2V5K - chains A and B; structure by X-ray diffraction, 2.20 A resolution.

[Chain A (and B)]
Protein: 2,4-dihydroxyhept-2-ene-1,7-dioic acid aldolase
Organism: Escherichia coli
Notes: EC 4.1.2.-; chain B of this document is another copy of the same molecule, construct and numbering; everything in this record applies to it too
Reference sequence: Q47098 (HPAI_ECOLI); residue numbers follow UniProt; this construct covers 1-262
Sequence (287 residues; row label = number of the first residue in the row; numbers below 1 keep their minus sign (Met-24 is residue -24)):
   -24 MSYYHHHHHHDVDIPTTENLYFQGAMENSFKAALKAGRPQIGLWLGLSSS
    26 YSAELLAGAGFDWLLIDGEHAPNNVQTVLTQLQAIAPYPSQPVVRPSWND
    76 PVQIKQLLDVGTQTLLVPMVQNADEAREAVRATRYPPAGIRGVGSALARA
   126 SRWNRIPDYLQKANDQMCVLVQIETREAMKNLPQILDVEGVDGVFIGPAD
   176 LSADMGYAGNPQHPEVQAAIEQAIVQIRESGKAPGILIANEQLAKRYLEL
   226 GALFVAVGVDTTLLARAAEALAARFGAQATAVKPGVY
Not modelled in the structure: -24 to -9, 253-262
UniProt features mapped onto this chain:
  - active site: His45 (Proton acceptor)
  - binding site (substrate): Gln147, Ala174, Asp175
  - binding site (a divalent metal cation): Glu149, Asp175
  - site: Arg70 (Transition state stabilizer), Asp84 (Increases basicity of active site His)
  - mutagenesis: His45 (H45A/Q: Loss of activity), Arg70 (R70A: Loss of activity. Still able to bind pyruvate)

[Interface between chain A and chain B]
Contacting residue pairs - 52 pairs, chain A then chain B:
  Ile16(A) - Phe250(B)  hydrophobic
  Gly21(A) - Tyr26(B)
  Leu22(A) - Tyr26(B)
  Leu22(A) - Leu239(B)  hydrophobic
  Tyr26(A) - Gly21(B)
  Tyr26(A) - Leu22(B)
  Tyr26(A) - Pro47(B)
  Leu30(A) - Thr236(B)
  Leu30(A) - Ala240(B)  hydrophobic
  Leu31(A) - Leu239(B)  hydrophobic
  Leu31(A) - Ala243(B)  hydrophobic
  Ala34(A) - Ala243(B)  hydrophobic
  Ala34(A) - Glu244(B)
  Ala34(A) - Ala247(B)
  Phe36(A) - Ala243(B)
  Phe36(A) - Leu246(B)  hydrophobic
  Phe36(A) - Ala247(B)
  Pro47(A) - Tyr26(B)
  Glu216(A) - Arg249(B)
  Glu216(A) - Phe250(B)
  Ala219(A) - Phe250(B)  hydrophobic
  Lys220(A) - Arg249(B)
  Lys220(A) - Phe250(B)
  Leu223(A) - Phe250(B)  hydrophobic
  Val232(A) - Leu246(B)
  Val232(A) - Phe250(B)  hydrophobic
  Gly233(A) - Leu246(B)
  Asp235(A) - Leu239(B)
  Thr236(A) - Leu30(B)
  Leu238(A) - Ala243(B)  hydrophobic
  Leu239(A) - Leu22(B)  hydrophobic
  Leu239(A) - Leu31(B)  hydrophobic
  Leu239(A) - Asp235(B)
  Ala240(A) - Leu30(B)  hydrophobic
  Ala243(A) - Leu31(B)  hydrophobic
  Ala243(A) - Ala34(B)  hydrophobic
  Ala243(A) - Phe36(B)
  Ala243(A) - Leu238(B)  hydrophobic
  Glu244(A) - Ala34(B)
  Leu246(A) - Phe36(B)  hydrophobic
  Leu246(A) - Val232(B)
  Leu246(A) - Gly233(B)
  Ala247(A) - Ala34(B)
  Ala247(A) - Phe36(B)
  Arg249(A) - Glu216(B)
  Arg249(A) - Lys220(B)
  Phe250(A) - Ile16(B)  hydrophobic
  Phe250(A) - Glu216(B)
  Phe250(A) - Ala219(B)  hydrophobic
  Phe250(A) - Lys220(B)
  Phe250(A) - Leu223(B)  hydrophobic
  Phe250(A) - Val232(B)  hydrophobic
Other interface residues (no listed pair), chain A (30 interface residues in all): Leu18, Ser27, Gly35, Ala242
Other interface residues (no listed pair), chain B (31 interface residues in all): Leu18, Ser27, Gly33, Gly35, Ala242

[Overview]
The interface between chain A and chain B involves 30 residues on one side and 31 on the other. Curated
annotation (UniProt) lists active-site residue His45(A), 3 substrate-binding residues, divalent metal
cation-binding residues Glu149(A) and Asp175(A) and 2 mutagenesis sites on chain A.
Both chains are 2,4-dihydroxyhept-2-ene-1,7-dioic acid aldolase (Escherichia coli). Entry 2V5K (Class II
aldolase HpcH - magnesium - oxamate complex) was determined by X-ray diffraction (same publication as 2V5J).
